Entry 6O7S (X-ray diffraction, 2.27 A resolution); this record covers chains B and C of the 4 polymer chains in the assembly.

[Chain B]
Name: Nitrogenase molybdenum-iron protein beta chain
Source organism: Azotobacter vinelandii
Notes: EC 1.18.6.1
UniProtKB: P07329 (NIFK_AZOVI); numbering as in UniProt (aligned over 1-523)
Sequence (523 residues; each row starts with the number of its first residue):
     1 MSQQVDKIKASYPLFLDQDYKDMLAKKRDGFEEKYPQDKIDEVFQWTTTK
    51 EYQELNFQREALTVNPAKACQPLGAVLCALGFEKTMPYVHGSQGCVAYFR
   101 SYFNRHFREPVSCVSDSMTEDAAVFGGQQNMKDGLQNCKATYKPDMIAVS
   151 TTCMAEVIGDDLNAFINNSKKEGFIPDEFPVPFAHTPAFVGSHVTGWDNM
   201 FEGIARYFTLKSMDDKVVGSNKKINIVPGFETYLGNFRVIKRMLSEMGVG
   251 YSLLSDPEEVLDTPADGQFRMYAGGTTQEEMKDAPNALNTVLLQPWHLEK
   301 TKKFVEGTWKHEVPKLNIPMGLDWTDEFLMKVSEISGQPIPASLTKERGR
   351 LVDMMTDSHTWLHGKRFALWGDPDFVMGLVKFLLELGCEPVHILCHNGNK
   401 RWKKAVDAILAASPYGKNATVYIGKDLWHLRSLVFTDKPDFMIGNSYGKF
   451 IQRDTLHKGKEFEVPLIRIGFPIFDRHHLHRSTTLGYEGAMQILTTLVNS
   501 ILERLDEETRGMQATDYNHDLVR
Unresolved in the structure: 1
Construct notes: engineered mutation Ala-188 (Ser in P07329)
Ion coordination: fe(6)-S(7) cluster Fe: Cys-70, Cys-95, Cys-153 (shared with 3 residues of chain A); Fe ion site 1: Arg-108, Glu-109 (shared with 2 residues of chain D); Fe ion site 2: Asp-353, Asp-357 (shared with 2 residues of chain D)
Residues lining bound ligands: fe(6)-S(7) cluster (LPJ): Cys-70, Pro-72, Ser-92, Gly-94, Cys-95, Tyr-98, Phe-99, Thr-152, Cys-153, Ala-188
UniProt features mapped onto this chain:
  - binding site ([8Fe-7S] cluster): Cys-70, Cys-95, Cys-153
Reported in the primary citation:
  - fe(6)-S(7) cluster coordination: Cys-95
  - mutagenesis - S188A: unchanged growth in response to diazotrophic growth conditions
  - mutagenesis - S188A: decreased catalytic activity

[Chain C]
Name: Nitrogenase molybdenum-iron protein alpha chain
Source organism: Azotobacter vinelandii
Notes: EC 1.18.6.1
UniProtKB: P07328 (NIFD_AZOVI); residues 1-492 here = UniProt positions 1-492
Sequence (492 residues; numbered 1 to 492; the number before each row is that of its first residue):
     1 MTGMSREEVESLIQEVLEVYPEKARKDRNKHLAVNDPAVTQSKKCIISNK
    51 KSQPGLMTIRGCAYAGSKGVVWGPIKDMIHISHGPVGCGQYSRAGRRNYY
   101 IGTTGVNAFVTMNFTSDFQEKDIVFGGDKKLAKLIDEVETLFPLNKGISV
   151 QSECPIGLIGDDIESVSKVKGAELSKTIVPVRCEGFRGVSQSLGHHIAND
   201 AVRDWVLGKRDEDTTFASTPYDVAIIGDYNIGGDAWSSRILLEEMGLRCV
   251 AQWSGDGSISEIELTPKVKLNLVHCYRSMNYISRHMEEKYGIPWMEYNFF
   301 GPTKTIESLRAIAAKFDESIQKKCEEVIAKYKPEWEAVVAKYRPRLEGKR
   351 VMLYIGGLRPRHVIGAYEDLGMEVVGTGYEFAHNDDYDRTMKEMGDSTLL
   401 YDDVTGYEFEEFVKRIKPDLIGSGIKEKFIFQKMGIPFREMHSWDYSGPY
   451 HGFDGFAIFARDMDMTLNNPCWKKLQAPWEASEGAEKVAASA
Unresolved in the structure: 1-4, 215, 482-492
Ion coordination: fe(6)-S(7) cluster Fe: Cys-62, Cys-88, Cys-154 (shared with 3 residues of chain D); Fe ion near Cys-275 (its only coordinating residue here)
Residues lining bound ligands:
  - 3-hydroxy-3-carboxy-adipic acid (HCA): Ala-65, Gly-95, Arg-96, Gln-191, Gly-424, Ile-425, Lys-426, Glu-440, His-442
  - ICS (iron-sulfur-molybdenum cluster with interstitial carbon): Val-70, Arg-96, His-195, Tyr-229, Ile-231, Cys-275, Arg-277, Ser-278, Ile-355, Gly-356, Gly-357, Leu-358, Arg-359, Pro-360, Phe-381, Met-441, His-442
  - fe(6)-S(7) cluster (LPJ): Cys-62, Tyr-64, Pro-85, Val-86, Gly-87, Cys-88, Tyr-91, Glu-153, Cys-154, Gly-185
UniProt features mapped onto this chain:
  - binding site ([8Fe-7S] cluster): Cys-62, Cys-88, Cys-154
  - binding site ([7Fe-Mo-9S-C-homocitryl] cluster): Cys-275, His-442
  - mutagenesis: His-195 (H195Q: No nitrogenase activity)

[Interface between chain B and chain C]
Pairs across the interface (44; chain B residue first):
  Leu-322(B) / Lys-474(C)
  Asp-323(B) / Lys-474(C)  salt bridge
  Asp-326(B) / Pro-478(C)
  Asp-326(B) / Trp-479(C)
  Met-330(B) / Pro-478(C)  hydrophobic
  Met-330(B) / Trp-479(C)  hydrophobic
  Ile-340(B) / Trp-479(C)  hydrophobic
  Thr-345(B) / Trp-479(C)  hydrogen bond
  Arg-348(B) / Lys-474(C)  hydrogen bond (side chain-backbone)
  Arg-348(B) / Leu-475(C)
  Arg-348(B) / Gln-476(C)
  Arg-348(B) / Ala-477(C)
  Arg-348(B) / Pro-478(C)
  Arg-348(B) / Trp-479(C)
  Val-352(B) / Lys-474(C)
  Asp-353(B) / Lys-433(C)  salt bridge
  Thr-356(B) / Gln-432(C)  hydrogen bond
  Thr-356(B) / Cys-471(C)
  Asp-357(B) / Phe-429(C)
  Asp-357(B) / Gln-432(C)  hydrogen bond
  His-359(B) / Thr-466(C)  hydrogen bond
  His-359(B) / Asn-469(C)
  Thr-360(B) / Arg-439(C)
  Thr-360(B) / Met-465(C)
  Trp-361(B) / Tyr-446(C)  hydrophobic
  His-363(B) / Met-465(C)
  His-363(B) / Asn-469(C)
  Leu-384(B) / Pro-470(C)
  Glu-385(B) / Pro-470(C)
  Tyr-415(B) / Pro-470(C)
  Tyr-487(B) / Trp-479(C)
  Met-512(B) / Thr-103(C)
  Met-512(B) / Thr-104(C)
  Gln-513(B) / Gly-102(C)
  Gln-513(B) / Thr-103(C)  hydrogen bond
  Tyr-517(B) / Tyr-99(C)
  Tyr-517(B) / Tyr-100(C)
  Asn-518(B) / Tyr-99(C)  hydrogen bond
  Asp-520(B) / Arg-97(C)  salt bridge
  Asp-520(B) / Tyr-99(C)  hydrogen bond
  Leu-521(B) / Arg-93(C)
  Leu-521(B) / Ala-94(C)  hydrophobic
  Val-522(B) / Tyr-446(C)
  Arg-523(B) / Tyr-446(C)
Also at the interface, not in a pair above, chain B (30 interface residues in all): Met-355, Gly-387, Asp-516
Also at the interface, not in a pair above, chain C (31 interface residues in all): Gly-95, Ile-101, Asn-107, Trp-236, Asn-468, Trp-472, Glu-480

[Overview]
Chain B and chain C form an interface of 30 and 31 residues respectively; the contacts include 8 hydrogen
bonds and 3 salt bridges. Polar contacts include Asp-323(B)/Lys-474(C), Asp-353(B)/Lys-433(C) and
Asp-520(B)/Arg-97(C). Bound to chain B: fe(6)-S(7) cluster. From the paper: S188A of chain B reduces catalytic
activity; fe(6)-S(7) cluster coordination by Cys-95(B).
Here chain B is Nitrogenase molybdenum-iron protein beta chain and chain C is Nitrogenase molybdenum-iron
protein alpha chain, both from Azotobacter vinelandii. Entry 6O7S (Nitrogenase MoFeP mutant S188A from
Azotobacter vinelandii in the indigo carmine oxidized state) was determined by X-ray diffraction (same
publication as 6O7L, 6O7M, 6O7N, 6O7O, 6O7P, 6O7Q and 6O7R).
